8IKG - chains A and R of the 5 polymer chains in the assembly; structure by electron microscopy, 3.40 A resolution.

[Chain A]
Protein: Guanine nucleotide-binding protein G(i) subunit alpha-1
Organism: Homo sapiens
UniProtKB: P63096 (GNAI1_HUMAN); numbering as in UniProt (aligned over 1-354)
Amino-acid sequence (354 residues; row label = number of the first residue in the row):
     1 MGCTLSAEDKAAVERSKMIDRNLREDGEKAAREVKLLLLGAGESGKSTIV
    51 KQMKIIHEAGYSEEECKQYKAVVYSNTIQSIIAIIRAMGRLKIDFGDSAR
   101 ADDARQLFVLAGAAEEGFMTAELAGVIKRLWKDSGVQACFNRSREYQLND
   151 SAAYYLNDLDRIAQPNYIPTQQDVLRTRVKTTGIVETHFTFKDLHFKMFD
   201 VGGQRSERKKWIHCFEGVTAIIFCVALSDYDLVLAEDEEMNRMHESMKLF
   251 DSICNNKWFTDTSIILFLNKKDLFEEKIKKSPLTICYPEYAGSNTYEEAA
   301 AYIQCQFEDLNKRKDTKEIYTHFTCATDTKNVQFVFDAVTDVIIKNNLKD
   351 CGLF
Unresolved in the structure: 1-3, 55-181, 234-240
Swiss-Prot annotation at these positions:
  - region: Lys35 to Thr48 (G1 motif), Asp173 to Thr181 (G2 motif), Phe196 to Arg205 (G3 motif), Ile265 to Asp272 (G4 motif), Thr324 to Thr329 (G5 motif)
  - binding site (GTP): Glu43 to Thr48, Ser151, Leu175 to Thr181, Asp200 to Gln204, Asn269 to Asp272, Ala326
  - binding site (Mg(2+)): Ser47, Thr181
  - modified residue: Arg178 (ADP-ribosylarginine), Gln204 (Deamidated glutamine), Cys351 (ADP-ribosylcysteine)
  - lipidation: Gly2 (N-myristoyl glycine), Cys3 (S-palmitoyl cysteine)

[Chain R]
Protein: Cannabinoid receptor 1
Organism: Homo sapiens
UniProtKB: P21554 (CNR1_HUMAN); residue numbers follow UniProt; this construct covers 99-408
Amino-acid sequence (310 residues; row label = number of the first residue in the row):
    99 GENFMDIECFMVLNPSQQLAIAVLSLTLGTFTVLENLLVLCVILHSRSLR
   149 CRPSYHFIGSLAVADLLGSVIFVYSFIDFHVFHRKDSRNVFLFKLGGVTA
   199 SFTASVGSLFLTAIDRYISIHRPLAYKRIVTRPKAVVAFCLMWTIAIVIA
   249 VLPLLGWNCEKLQSVCSDIFPHIDETYLMFWIGVTSVLLLFIVYAYMYIL
   299 WKAHSHAVRMIQRGTQKSIIIHTSEDGKVQVTRPDQARMDIRLAKTLVLI
   349 LVVLIICWGPLLAIMVYDVFGKMNKLIKTVFAFCSMLCLLNSTVNPIIYA
   399 LRSKDLRHAF
Unresolved in the structure: 99-108, 258-263, 316-334
Disulfides: Cys257-Cys264
Small-molecule neighbours: Q2B (3-[(1S)-1-(furan-2-yl)-2-nitro-ethyl]-2-phenyl-1H-indole): Ile169, Phe191, Gly194, Gly195, Ala198, Ile245, Ala248, Val249

[Chain A / chain R interface]
Pairs across the interface - 22 pairs, chain A then chain R:
  Arg32(A) - Arg226(R)
  Ile319(A) - Lys315(R)
  Phe334(A) - Thr313(R)
  Asp337(A) - Arg311(R)  salt bridge
  Asp341(A) - Met308(R)
  Ile343(A) - Leu222(R)  hydrophobic
  Ile344(A) - Pro221(R)  hydrophobic
  Asn347(A) - Ser217(R)  hydrogen bond (side chain-backbone)
  Asn347(A) - Pro221(R)  hydrogen bond (side chain-backbone)
  Asn347(A) - Tyr224(R)
  Leu348(A) - Ile218(R)  hydrophobic
  Lys349(A) - Asp403(R)
  Asp350(A) - Arg150(R)  salt bridge
  Asp350(A) - Lys225(R)  salt bridge
  Cys351(A) - Ser152(R)  hydrogen bond (backbone-side chain)
  Cys351(A) - Arg214(R)
  Gly352(A) - Ser401(R)
  Leu353(A) - Arg214(R)
  Leu353(A) - Leu341(R)  hydrophobic
  Leu353(A) - Leu345(R)  hydrophobic
  Phe354(A) - Met337(R)  hydrophobic
  Phe354(A) - Leu341(R)  hydrophobic
Also at the interface, not in a pair above, chain A (18 interface residues in all): Leu194, Gln333, Lys345
Also at the interface, not in a pair above, chain R (25 interface residues in all): Tyr153, His304, Arg340, Thr344, Arg400, Lys402

[Summary]
Chain A and chain R form an interface of 18 and 25 residues respectively; the contacts include 3 hydrogen
bonds and 3 salt bridges. Polar pairs include Asp337(A)-Arg311(R), Asp350(A)-Arg150(R) and
Asp350(A)-Lys225(R). Ligands of chain R: compound Q2B.
Chain A is Guanine nucleotide-binding protein G(i) subunit alpha-1 and chain R is Cannabinoid receptor 1, both
from Homo sapiens; the structure, Cryo-EM structure of human receptor with G proteins, was determined by
electron microscopy (same publication as 8IKH).
